6U8P - chains A and F of the 6 polymer chains in the assembly; structure by X-ray diffraction, 3.05 A resolution.

== Chain A ==
Molecule: DNA (cytosine-5)-methyltransferase 3B
Organism: Homo sapiens
Notes: EC 2.1.1.37
UniProtKB: Q9UBC3 (DNM3B_HUMAN); numbering as in UniProt (aligned over 563-853)
Sequence (291 residues; each row starts with the number of its first residue):
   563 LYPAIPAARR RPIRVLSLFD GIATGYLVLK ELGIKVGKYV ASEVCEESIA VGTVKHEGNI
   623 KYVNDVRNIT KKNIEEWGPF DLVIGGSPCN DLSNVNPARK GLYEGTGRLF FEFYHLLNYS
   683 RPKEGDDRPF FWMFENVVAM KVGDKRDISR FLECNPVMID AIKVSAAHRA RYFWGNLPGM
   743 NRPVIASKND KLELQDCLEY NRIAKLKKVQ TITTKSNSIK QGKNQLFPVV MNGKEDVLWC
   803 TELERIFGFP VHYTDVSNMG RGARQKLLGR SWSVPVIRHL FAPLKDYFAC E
Ligand contacts:
  - Mg2+ (MG): Cys716, Asn717, Val719, Phe735, Gly737, Met742
  - S-adenosylhomocysteine (SAH): Phe581, Asp582, Gly583, Ile584, Thr586, Ser604, Glu605, Val606, Cys607, Ser610, Asn626, Asp627, Val628, Arg629, Gly648, Ser649, Pro650, Leu671, Arg832, Ser833, Trp834
From the paper describing this entry:
  - binding site for CpGpA DNA (chain F): Cys651, Asn652, Ser655, Gln772 to Val791
  - catalytic residues: Cys651
  - binding site for CpGpA DNA: Val657, Pro659, Asn779, Lys782, Arg823, Gly824
  - mutagenesis - S655A, V657G, N658S, P659A, T775A, T776A, K782A, R823P: decreased catalytic activity
  - disease-associated variants - N658S, R823P: decreased catalytic activity
  - contacts within the chain: Asn656-Arg661 (hydrogen bond)
  - mutagenesis - N656I (2.6- and 1.4-fold): decreased catalytic activity on CpA/CpG
  - specificity-determining residues: Asn656, Lys777, Asn779, Gly822, Gly824, Lys828
  - mutagenesis - K777A: increased catalytic activity on CGT
  - mutagenesis - K777A: increased catalytic activity on CGA
  - mutagenesis - N779A: decreased catalytic activity on CGA
  - mutagenesis - N779A: unchanged catalytic activity on CGT

== Chain F ==
Molecule: CpGpA DNA
Sequence (25 nucleotides; each row starts with the number of its first residue):
   423 CATGXGATCT AATTAGATCG CATGG
Modified positions: PYO (1-(beta-D-ribofuranosyl)-pyrimidin-2-one-5'-phosphate) at position 427

== How chain A and chain F interact ==
Pairs across the interface - 35 pairs, chain A then chain F:
  Ser649(A) - PYO_427(F)  base contact
  Pro650(A) - PYO_427(F)  base contact
  Cys651(A) - PYO_427(F)  base contact
  Asn652(A) - DG428(F)  phosphate contact
  Asn652(A) - DA429(F)  hydrogen bond to the phosphate
  Ser655(A) - DG426(F)  phosphate contact
  Ser655(A) - PYO_427(F)  hydrogen bond to the phosphate
  Asn656(A) - DG426(F)  hydrogen bond to the base
  Val657(A) - DG426(F)  sugar contact
  Val657(A) - DG428(F)  base contact
  Asn658(A) - DG428(F)  sugar contact
  Asn658(A) - DA429(F)  sugar contact
  Pro659(A) - DG428(F)  base contact
  Glu697(A) - PYO_427(F)  base contact
  Asn698(A) - PYO_427(F)  base contact
  Val699(A) - PYO_427(F)  phosphate contact
  Ala701(A) - PYO_427(F)  phosphate contact
  His730(A) - DG426(F)  phosphate contact
  Arg731(A) - PYO_427(F)  base contact
  Arg733(A) - PYO_427(F)  salt bridge to the phosphate
  Gln772(A) - DG426(F)  phosphate contact
  Thr773(A) - DG426(F)  hydrogen bond to the phosphate
  Thr773(A) - PYO_427(F)  phosphate contact
  Thr775(A) - PYO_427(F)  phosphate contact
  Thr775(A) - DG428(F)  phosphate contact
  Thr776(A) - PYO_427(F)  sugar contact
  Thr776(A) - DG428(F)  hydrogen bond to the phosphate
  Lys777(A) - DA429(F)  base contact
  Lys777(A) - DT430(F)  base contact
  Asn779(A) - DG428(F)  hydrogen bond to the base
  Asn779(A) - DA429(F)  base contact
  Gly784(A) - DT425(F)  phosphate contact
  Lys785(A) - DT425(F)  phosphate contact
  Gly831(A) - PYO_427(F)  hydrogen bond to the sugar
  Arg832(A) - PYO_427(F)  hydrogen bond to the sugar
Interface residues without a listed pair, chain A (27 interface residues in all): Ser833

== Overview ==
The interface between chain A and chain F involves 27 residues on one side and 6 on the other; the contacts
include 8 hydrogen bonds and 1 salt bridge. Polar pairs include Asn656(A)-DG426(F), Asn779(A)-DG428(F) and
Gly831(A)-PYO_427(F). The paper reports the catalytic residue Cys651(A); S655A, V657G and N658S of chain A,
among others, reduce catalytic activity; 11 substitutions were tested in all.
Chain A is DNA (cytosine-5)-methyltransferase 3B (Homo sapiens) and chain F is CpGpA DNA; the structure,
Crystal structure of DNMT3B-DNMT3L in complex with CpGpA DNA, was determined by X-ray diffraction together
with 6U8V, 6U8W and 6U8X from the same study.
